Entry 4V1O (electron microscopy, 9.70 A resolution (very low resolution: no residue pairs are listed; an interface is given only as per-side residue counts)); this record covers chains A and T of the 26 polymer chains in the assembly.

Chain A:
Molecule: DNA-directed RNA polymerase II subunit RPB1
From: Saccharomyces cerevisiae
Notes: EC 2.7.7.6
UniProt: P04050 (RPB1_YEAST); numbering as in UniProt (aligned over 1-1733)
Amino-acid sequence (1733 residues; row label = number of the first residue in the row):
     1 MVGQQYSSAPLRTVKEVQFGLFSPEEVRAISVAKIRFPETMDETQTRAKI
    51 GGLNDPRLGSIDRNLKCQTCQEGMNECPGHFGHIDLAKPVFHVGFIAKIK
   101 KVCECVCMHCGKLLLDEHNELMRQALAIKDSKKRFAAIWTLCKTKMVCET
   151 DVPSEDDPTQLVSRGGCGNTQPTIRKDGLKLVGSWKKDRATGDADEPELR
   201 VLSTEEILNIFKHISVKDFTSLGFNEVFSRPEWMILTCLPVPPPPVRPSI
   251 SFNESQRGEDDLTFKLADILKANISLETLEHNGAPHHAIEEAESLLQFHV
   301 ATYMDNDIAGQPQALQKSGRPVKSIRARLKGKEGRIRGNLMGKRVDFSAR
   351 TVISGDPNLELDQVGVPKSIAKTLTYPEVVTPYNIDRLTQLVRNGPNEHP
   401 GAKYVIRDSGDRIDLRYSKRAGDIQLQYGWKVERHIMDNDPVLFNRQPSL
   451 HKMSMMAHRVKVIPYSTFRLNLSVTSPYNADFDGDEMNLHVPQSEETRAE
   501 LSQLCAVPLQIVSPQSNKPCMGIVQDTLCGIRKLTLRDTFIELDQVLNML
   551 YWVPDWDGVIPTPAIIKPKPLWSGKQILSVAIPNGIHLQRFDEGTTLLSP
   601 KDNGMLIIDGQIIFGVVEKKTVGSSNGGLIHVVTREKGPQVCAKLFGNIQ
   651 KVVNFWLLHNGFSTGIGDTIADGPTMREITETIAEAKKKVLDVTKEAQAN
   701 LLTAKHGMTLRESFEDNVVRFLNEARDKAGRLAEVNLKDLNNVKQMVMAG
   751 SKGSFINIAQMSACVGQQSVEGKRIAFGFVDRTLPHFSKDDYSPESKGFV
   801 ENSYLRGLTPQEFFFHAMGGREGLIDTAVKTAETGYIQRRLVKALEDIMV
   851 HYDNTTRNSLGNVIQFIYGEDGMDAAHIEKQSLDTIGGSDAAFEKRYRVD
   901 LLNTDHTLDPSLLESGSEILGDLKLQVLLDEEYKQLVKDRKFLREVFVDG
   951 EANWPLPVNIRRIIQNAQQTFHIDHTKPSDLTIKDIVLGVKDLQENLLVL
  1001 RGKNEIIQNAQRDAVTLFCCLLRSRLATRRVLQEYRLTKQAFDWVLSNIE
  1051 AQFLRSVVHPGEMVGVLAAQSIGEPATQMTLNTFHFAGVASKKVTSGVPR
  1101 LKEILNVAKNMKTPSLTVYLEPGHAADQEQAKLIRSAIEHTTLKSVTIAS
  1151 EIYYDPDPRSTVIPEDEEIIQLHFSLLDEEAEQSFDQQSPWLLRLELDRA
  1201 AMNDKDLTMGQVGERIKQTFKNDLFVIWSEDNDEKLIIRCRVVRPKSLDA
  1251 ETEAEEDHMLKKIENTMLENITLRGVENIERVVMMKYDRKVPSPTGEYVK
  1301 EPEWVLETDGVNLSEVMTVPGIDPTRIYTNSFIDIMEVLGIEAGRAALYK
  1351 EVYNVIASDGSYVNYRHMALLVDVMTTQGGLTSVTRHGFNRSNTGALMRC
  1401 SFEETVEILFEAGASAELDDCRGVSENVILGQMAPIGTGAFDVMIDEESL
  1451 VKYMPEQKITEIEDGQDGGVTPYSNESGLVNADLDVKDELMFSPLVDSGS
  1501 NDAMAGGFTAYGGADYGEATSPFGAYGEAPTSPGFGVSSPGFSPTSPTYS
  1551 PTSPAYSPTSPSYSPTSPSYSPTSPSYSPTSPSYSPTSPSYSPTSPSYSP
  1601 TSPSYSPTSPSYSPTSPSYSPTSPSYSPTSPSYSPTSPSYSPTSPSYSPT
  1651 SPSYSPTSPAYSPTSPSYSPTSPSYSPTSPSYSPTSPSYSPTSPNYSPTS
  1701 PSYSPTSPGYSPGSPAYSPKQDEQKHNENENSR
Disordered / not traced: 1-2, 1081-1091, 1177-1186, 1244-1253, 1456-1733
Ion coordination: Zn2+ site 1: Cys67, Cys70, Cys77, His80; Zn2+ site 2: Cys107, Cys110, Cys148, Cys167; Mg2+: Asp481, Asp483, Asp485 (shared with 1 residue of chain P)
Swiss-Prot annotation at these positions:
  - region: Pro248 to Asp260 (Lid loop), Asn306 to Lys323 (Rudder loop), Pro810 to Glu822 (Bridging helix)
  - binding site (Zn(2+)): Cys67, Cys70, Cys77, His80, Cys107, Cys110, Cys148, Cys167
  - binding site (Mg(2+)): Asp481, Asp483, Asp485
  - modified residue: Thr1471 (Phosphothreonine)
  - cross-link (Glycyl lysine isopeptide (Lys-Gly)): Lys695 (interchain with G-Cter in ubiquitin), Lys1246 (interchain with G-Cter in ubiquitin), Lys1350 (interchain with G-Cter in ubiquitin)

Chain T:
Molecule: Template DNA
Sequence (58 nucleotides; each row starts with the number of its first residue; note: 9 numbers in that range are skipped by the numbering (no residue carries them; nothing is unmodelled there)):
     2 GCGCAGTTGTGCTATGATATTT
    33 TACAACACACTATTATATACACAGCGTGCTACTGTT

Chain A / chain T interface:
At this resolution (10 A) residue pairs are not listed: 17 residues of chain A and 8 of chain T lie at the interface.

Overview:
17 residues of chain A and 8 residues of chain T are in contact. The Zn2+ site 1 is built by Cys67(A),
Cys70(A), Cys77(A) and His80(A). UniProt lists 8 Zn2+-binding residues and 3 Mg2+-binding residues on chain A.
Here chain A is DNA-directed RNA polymerase II subunit RPB1 (Saccharomyces cerevisiae) and chain T is Template
DNA. Entry 4V1O (Architecture of the RNA polymerase II-Mediator core transcription initiation complex) was
determined by electron microscopy, deposited together with 4V1M and 4V1N.
